Entry 4QW1 (X-ray diffraction, 2.90 A resolution); this record covers chains S and T of the 28 polymer chains in the assembly.

# Chain S
Protein: Proteasome subunit alpha type-6
Organism: Saccharomyces cerevisiae
Notes: EC 3.4.25.1
Reference sequence: P40302 (PSA6_YEAST); residues 0-233 here correspond to UniProt positions 1-234 (UniProt number = residue number + 1)
Chain sequence (234 residues; row label = number of the first residue in the row; numbering starts at 0):
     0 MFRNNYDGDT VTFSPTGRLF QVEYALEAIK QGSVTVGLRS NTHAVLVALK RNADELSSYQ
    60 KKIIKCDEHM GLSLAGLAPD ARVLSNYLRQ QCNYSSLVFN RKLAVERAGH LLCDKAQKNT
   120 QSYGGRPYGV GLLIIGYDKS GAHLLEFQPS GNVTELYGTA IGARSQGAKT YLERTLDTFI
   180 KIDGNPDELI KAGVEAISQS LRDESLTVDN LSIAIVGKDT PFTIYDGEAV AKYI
Not modelled in the structure: 0-2
Swiss-Prot annotation at these positions:
  - modified residue: Ser13 (Phosphoserine)
  - cross-link: Lys190 (Glycyl lysine isopeptide (Lys-Gly) (interchain with G-Cter in ubiquitin))

# Chain T
Protein: Probable proteasome subunit alpha type-7
Organism: Saccharomyces cerevisiae
Notes: EC 3.4.25.1
Reference sequence: P21242 (PSA7_YEAST); residues -3 to 284 here correspond to UniProt positions 1-288 (UniProt number = residue number + 4)
Chain sequence (288 residues; each row starts with the number of its first residue; numbers below 1 keep their minus sign (Met-3 is residue -3)):
    -3 MTSIGTGYDL SNSVFSPDGR NFQVEYAVKA VENGTTSIGI KCNDGVVFAV EKLITSKLLV
    57 PQKNVKIQVV DRHIGCVYSG LIPDGRHLVN RGREEAASFK KLYKTPIPIP AFADRLGQYV
   117 QAHTLYNSVR PFGVSTIFGG VDKNGAHLYM LEPSGSYWGY KGAATGKGRQ SAKAELEKLV
   177 DHHPEGLSAR EAVKQAAKII YLAHEDNKEK DFELEISWCS LSETNGLHKF VKGDLLQEAI
   237 DFAQKEINGD DDEDEDDSDN VMSSDDENAP VATNANATTD QEGDIHLE
Not modelled in the structure: -3 to 1, 245-284
Swiss-Prot annotation at these positions:
  - modified residue: Thr-2 (N-acetylthreonine)

# Interface between chain S and chain T
Pairs across the interface - 64 pairs, chain S then chain T:
  Asn4(S) - Leu6(T)
  Tyr5(S) - Asp5(T)  hydrogen bond
  Tyr5(S) - Leu6(T)  hydrophobic
  Thr9(S) - Arg126(T)
  Val10(S) - Gln19(T)
  Val10(S) - Asn123(T)
  Val10(S) - Ser124(T)
  Val10(S) - Val125(T)
  Val10(S) - Arg126(T)
  Thr11(S) - Leu6(T)
  Thr11(S) - Gln19(T)
  Phe12(S) - Gln19(T)
  Phe12(S) - Tyr22(T)  hydrophobic
  Phe12(S) - Ala23(T)  hydrophobic
  Phe12(S) - Leu77(T)  hydrophobic
  Phe12(S) - Arg126(T)
  Phe12(S) - Pro127(T)
  Phe12(S) - Gly129(T)
  Ser13(S) - Tyr22(T)
  Pro14(S) - Tyr22(T)  hydrophobic
  Pro14(S) - Lys25(T)
  Thr15(S) - Lys25(T)
  Gly16(S) - Tyr22(T)
  Gly16(S) - Lys25(T)
  Gly16(S) - Ala26(T)
  Leu18(S) - Leu77(T)  hydrophobic
  Leu18(S) - Arg126(T)
  His109(S) - Arg82(T)
  Cys112(S) - Arg82(T)
  Asp113(S) - Arg82(T)  salt bridge
  Asp113(S) - Asn86(T)
  Gln116(S) - Pro79(T)
  Gln116(S) - Asp80(T)
  Gln116(S) - His83(T)  hydrogen bond
  Gln116(S) - Arg126(T)
  Thr119(S) - Arg126(T)  hydrogen bond (backbone-side chain)
  Gln120(S) - His119(T)
  Gln120(S) - Val125(T)
  Gln120(S) - Arg126(T)  hydrogen bond (backbone-backbone)
  Gln120(S) - Phe128(T)
  Ser121(S) - Ser124(T)
  Tyr122(S) - Ser124(T)  hydrogen bond (backbone-backbone)
  Ser149(S) - Pro79(T)
  Gly150(S) - Pro79(T)
  Asn151(S) - Ile78(T)
  Asn151(S) - Pro79(T)
  Thr153(S) - Leu55(T)
  Thr153(S) - Asn60(T)
  Glu154(S) - Val56(T)
  Glu154(S) - Lys59(T)
  Glu154(S) - Asn60(T)  hydrogen bond (backbone-side chain)
  Leu155(S) - Leu54(T)
  Leu155(S) - Leu55(T)
  Leu155(S) - Val56(T)
  Tyr156(S) - Leu54(T)  hydrogen bond (backbone-backbone)
  Tyr156(S) - Leu55(T)
  Tyr156(S) - Val56(T)
  Tyr156(S) - Pro57(T)
  Gly157(S) - Leu54(T)
  Lys168(S) - Leu54(T)
  Leu171(S) - Leu54(T)
  Glu172(S) - Ser52(T)  hydrogen bond
  Glu172(S) - Lys53(T)  hydrogen bond (side chain-backbone)
  Leu175(S) - Lys53(T)
Other interface residues (no listed pair), chain S (33 interface residues in all): Arg38, Val152

# Overview
Chain S and chain T form an interface of 33 and 30 residues respectively; the contacts include 9 hydrogen
bonds and 1 salt bridge. Polar contacts include Asp113(S)-Arg82(T), Tyr5(S)-Asp5(T) and Gln116(S)-His83(T).
Chain S is Proteasome subunit alpha type-6 and chain T is Probable proteasome subunit alpha type-7, both from
Saccharomyces cerevisiae; the structure, yCP beta5-A50V mutant in complex with bortezomib, was determined by
X-ray diffraction, deposited together with 4QUX, 4QUY, 4QV0, 4QV1, 4QV3, 4QV4 and 42 further entries.
